1WOH - chains A and E of the 6 polymer chains in the assembly; structure by X-ray diffraction, 1.75 A resolution.

# Chain A (and E)
Molecule: agmatinase
Source organism: Deinococcus radiodurans
Notes: EC 3.5.3.11; chain E of this document is another copy of the same molecule, construct and numbering; everything in this record applies to it too
UniProt: Q9RZ04 (Q9RZ04_DEIRA); residues 1-304 here = UniProt positions 1-304
Chain sequence (305 residues; numbered 1 to 305; the number before each row is that of its first residue):
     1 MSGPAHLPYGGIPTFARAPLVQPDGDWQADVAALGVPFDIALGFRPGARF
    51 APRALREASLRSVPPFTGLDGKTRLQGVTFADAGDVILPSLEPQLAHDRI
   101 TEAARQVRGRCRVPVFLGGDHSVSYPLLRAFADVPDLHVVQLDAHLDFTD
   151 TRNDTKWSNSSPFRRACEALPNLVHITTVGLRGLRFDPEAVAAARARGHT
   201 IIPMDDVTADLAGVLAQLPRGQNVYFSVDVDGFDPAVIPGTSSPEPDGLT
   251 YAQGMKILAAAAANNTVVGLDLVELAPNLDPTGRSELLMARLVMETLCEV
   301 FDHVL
Disordered / not traced: 1-2
Differences from the reference sequence: cloning artifact (305)

# How chain A and chain E interact
Contacting residue pairs (48):
  Pro-4(A) with Ile-87(E); Arg-99(E)
  Ala-5(A) with Ile-87(E)
  His-6(A) with Asp-85(E), hydrogen bond (side chain-backbone); Val-86(E); Ile-87(E)
  Leu-7(A) with Leu-88(E); Ser-90(E)
  Pro-8(A) with Arg-53(E), hydrogen bond (backbone-side chain)
  Tyr-9(A) with Pro-37(E); Arg-49(E), hydrogen bond; Phe-50(E), hydrophobic; Arg-53(E), hydrogen bond (backbone-side chain)
  Gly-10(A) with Arg-53(E); Asp-85(E)
  Gly-11(A) with Arg-53(E), hydrogen bond (backbone-side chain); Asp-85(E), hydrogen bond (backbone-side chain)
  Ile-12(A) with Ile-12(E), hydrophobic; Pro-13(E); Leu-20(E), hydrophobic; Arg-56(E); Asp-82(E)
  Pro-13(A) with Ile-12(E); Pro-13(E), hydrophobic; Arg-53(E)
  Leu-20(A) with Ile-12(E), hydrophobic
  Pro-37(A) with Tyr-9(E)
  Arg-49(A) with Tyr-9(E), hydrogen bond
  Arg-53(A) with Pro-8(E), hydrogen bond (side chain-backbone); Tyr-9(E); Gly-10(E), hydrogen bond (side chain-backbone); Gly-11(E), hydrogen bond (side chain-backbone); Glu-57(E); Leu-60(E)
  Arg-56(A) with Ile-12(E)
  Glu-57(A) with Arg-53(E); Glu-57(E)
  Leu-60(A) with Arg-53(E)
  Asp-82(A) with Ile-12(E)
  Asp-85(A) with His-6(E); Gly-10(E); Gly-11(E), hydrogen bond (side chain-backbone)
  Val-86(A) with His-6(E)
  Ile-87(A) with Pro-4(E); Ala-5(E); His-6(E)
  Leu-88(A) with Leu-7(E)
  Arg-99(A) with Pro-4(E)
Interface residues without a listed pair, chain A (27 interface residues in all): Thr-14, Phe-50, Gly-84, Ser-90
Interface residues without a listed pair, chain E (27 interface residues in all): Thr-14, Gly-84

# Summary
Chain A and chain E each contribute 27 residues to their interface, with 11 hydrogen bonds. Among the polar
pairs are His-6(A)/Asp-85(E), Pro-8(A)/Arg-53(E) and Tyr-9(A)/Arg-49(E).
Both chains are agmatinase (Deinococcus radiodurans). Entry 1WOH (Crystal Structure of Agmatinase Reveals
Structural Conservation and Inhibition Mechanism of the Ureohydrolase Superfamily) was determined by X-ray
diffraction (same publication as 1WOG and 1WOI).
